PDB entry 6M32 | electron microscopy, 2.70 A resolution | chains A and a of the 7 polymer chains in the assembly

== Chain A (and a) ==
Name: Photosystem P840 reaction center, large subunit
Source organism: Chlorobaculum tepidum TLS
Notes: chain a of this document is another copy of the same molecule, construct and numbering; everything in this record applies to it too
UniProtKB: Q8KAY0 (Q8KAY0_CHLTE); residue numbers follow UniProt; this construct covers 1-731
Amino-acid sequence (731 residues; row label = number of the first residue in the row):
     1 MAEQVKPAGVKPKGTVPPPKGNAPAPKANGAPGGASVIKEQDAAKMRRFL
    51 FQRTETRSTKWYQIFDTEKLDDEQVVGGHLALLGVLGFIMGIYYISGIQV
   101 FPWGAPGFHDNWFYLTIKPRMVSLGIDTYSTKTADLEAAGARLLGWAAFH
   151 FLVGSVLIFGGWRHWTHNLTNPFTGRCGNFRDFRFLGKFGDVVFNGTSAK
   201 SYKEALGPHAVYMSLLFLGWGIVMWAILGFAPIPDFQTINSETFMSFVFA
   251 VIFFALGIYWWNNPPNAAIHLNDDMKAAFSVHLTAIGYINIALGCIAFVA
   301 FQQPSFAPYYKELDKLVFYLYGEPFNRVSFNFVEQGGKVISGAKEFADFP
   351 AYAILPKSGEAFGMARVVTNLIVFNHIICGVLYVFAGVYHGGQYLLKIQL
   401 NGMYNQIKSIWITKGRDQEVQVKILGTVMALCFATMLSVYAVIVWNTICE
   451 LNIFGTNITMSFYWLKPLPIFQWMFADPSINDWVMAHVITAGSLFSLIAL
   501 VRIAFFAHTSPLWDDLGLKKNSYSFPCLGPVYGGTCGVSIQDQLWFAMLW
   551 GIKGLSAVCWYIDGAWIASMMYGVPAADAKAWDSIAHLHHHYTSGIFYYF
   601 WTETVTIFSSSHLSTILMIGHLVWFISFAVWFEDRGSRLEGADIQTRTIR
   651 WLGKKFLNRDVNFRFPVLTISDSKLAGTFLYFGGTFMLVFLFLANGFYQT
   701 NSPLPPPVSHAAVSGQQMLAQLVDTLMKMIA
Not modelled in the structure: 1-58, 184-197, 333-340, 709-731
Metal / ion sites: bacteriochlorophyll a Mg (8 sites), coordinated by His79, His150, His209, Glu242, His282, Asn375, His376, His487; 4Fe-4S cluster Fe: Cys527, Cys536 (shared with Cys527(a), Cys536(a) of chain a); Ca2+: Asp563, Glu603, Phe692, Asn695, Gly696; Bacteriochlorophyll A isomer Mg near His621 (its only coordinating residue here)
Ligand contacts:
  - bacteriochlorophyll a (BCL), molecule 1: Tyr62, Gln63, Ile64, Phe65, Asp66, Lys276, Phe279, Leu283, Leu382, Tyr383, Ala386, Tyr389, His390, Gln393, Tyr523, Gln541, Trp545, Met548, Leu675, Phe679
  - bacteriochlorophyll a (BCL), molecule 2: Phe65, Leu70, Gln74, Val75, Gly78, His79, Leu82, Trp165, Asp274, Met275, Ala278, Phe279, His282, Leu283, Ile286
  - bacteriochlorophyll a (BCL), molecule 3: Asp72, Val75, Val76, His79, Leu80, Leu83, Val153, Val156, Leu157, Phe180, Phe183, Ser198, Ala199, Lys200, Ser201, Ala205, Pro208, His209, Tyr212, Leu216
  - bacteriochlorophyll a (BCL), molecule 4: Leu80, Val156, Phe159, Gly160, Arg163, His164, Asn168, Leu169, Thr170, Asn171, Pro172, Arg176, Phe180, Phe183, Tyr212
  - bacteriochlorophyll a (BCL), molecule 5: Leu83, Leu86, Gly87, Met90, Tyr94, Ile117, Arg120, Met121, Leu124, Ile126, Trp146, Phe149, His150, Val153, Gly154, Leu157, Met213, Leu216, Phe217, Trp220, Val223, Leu293
  - bacteriochlorophyll a (BCL), molecule 6: Leu86, Ile89, Met90, Thr116, Ile117, Arg120, Ile286, Asn290, Leu293, Ile372, Asn375, His376, Cys379, Tyr383
  - bacteriochlorophyll a (BCL), molecule 7: Tyr93, Trp112, Phe113, Thr116, Ile117, Leu371, Ile372, Phe374, Asn375, Ile378, Cys379, Leu382, Phe679, Phe682, Gly683, Phe686, Met687, Val689, Phe690, Leu693
  - bacteriochlorophyll a (BCL), molecule 8: Asp110, Asn111, Trp112, Phe113, Leu320, Tyr321, Gly322, His612, Thr615, Ile616, Ile619, Met687, Phe690
  - bacteriochlorophyll a (BCL), molecule 9: Pro119, Arg120, Ser123, Phe217, Trp220, Phe236, Gln237, Thr238, Ile239, Ser241, Glu242, Met245, Ser246, Phe249, Phe301, Ser305, Phe306, Tyr309, Tyr310
  - bacteriochlorophyll a (BCL), molecule 10: Tyr202, Lys203, Ala205, Leu206, Gly207, His209, Met213, Pro265, His270, Asp274, Ala278, Val281, His282, Ala285, Ile286
  - bacteriochlorophyll a (BCL), molecule 11: Ile269, His270, Ala277, Ser280, Val281, Thr284, Ala285, Tyr288, Val388, Gly391, Gly392, Tyr394, Leu395, Trp411, Ile412, Lys414, Gly415, Leu497, Leu500, Ala504, Phe505
  - bacteriochlorophyll a (BCL), molecule 12: Leu431, Ala434, Thr435, Ser438, Lys466, Pro467, Leu468, Phe471, Phe475, Trp483, Ala486, His487, Thr490
  - F26 (2-[(1E,3E,5E,7E,9E,11E,13E,15E,17E,19E)-3,7,12,16,20,24-hexamethylpentacosa-1,3,5,7,9,11,13,15,17,19,23-undecaenyl]-1,3,4-trimethyl-benzene): His79, Leu82, Leu83, Leu86, Tyr202, His209, His282
  - F39 ([(2R,3S,4S,5R,6R)-6-[(10E,12E,14E)-2,6,10,14,19,23-hexamethyl-25-(2,3,6-trimethylphenyl)pentacosa-6,8,10,12,14,16,18,20,22,24-decaen-2-yl]oxy-3,4,5-tris(oxidanyl)oxan-2-yl]methyl dodecanoate): Phe236, Gln237, Tyr288, Ala292, Leu293, Cys295, Ile296, Ala297, Val299, Ala300, Phe301, Gln303, Ser305, Phe306, Ile372, His376, Trp411, Val501, Ala504, Phe505
  - Chlorophyll A ester (G2O), molecule 1: Met429, Cys432, Phe433, Met436, Leu437, Tyr440, Phe495, Ile498, Arg502, Phe546, Leu549, Trp550
  - Chlorophyll A ester (G2O), molecule 2: Met436, Tyr440, Val444, Ile448, Phe495, Leu549, Trp550, Lys553, Met570, Phe597, Phe600, Trp624, Tyr681
  - Chlorophyll A ester (G2O), molecule 3: Met618, Ile619, His621, Leu622, Trp624, Phe625, Phe628
  - Chlorophyll A ester (G2O), molecule 4: Leu622, Phe625, Ile626, Phe628, Ala629, Phe632, Asp634, Ser637, Arg638, Gly641, Ala642, Gln645
  - Bacteriochlorophyll A isomer (GS0), molecule 1: Tyr440, Ile443, Val488, Ala491, Gly492, Ile552, Lys553, Ser556, Ala557, Trp560, Ile596, Phe600, Thr604, Ile607, Leu617, His621, Trp624, Tyr681, Thr685, Leu688, Val689, Phe692
  - Bacteriochlorophyll A isomer (GS0), molecule 2: Phe597, Phe600, Trp601
  - 4Fe-4S cluster (SF4): Cys527, Gly529, Pro530, Thr535, Cys536, Glu633, Ile670

== How chain A and chain a interact ==
Residue-residue contacts (137):
  Phe325(A) - Asn452(a)
  Arg327(A) - Ala577(a)
  Ser329(A) - Val708(a)
  Phe330(A) - Ile458(a)  hydrophobic
  Ala343(A) - Val708(a)
  Lys344(A) - Val708(a)
  Val422(A) - Arg647(a)
  Lys423(A) - Trp651(a)
  Leu425(A) - Ile644(a)  hydrophobic
  Gly426(A) - Thr648(a)
  Met429(A) - Gln645(a)
  Thr447(A) - Met618(a)
  Leu451(A) - Ser611(a)
  Leu451(A) - Thr615(a)
  Leu451(A) - Met618(a)  hydrophobic
  Asn452(A) - Phe325(a)
  Ile453(A) - Thr615(a)
  Ile458(A) - Phe330(a)  hydrophobic
  Arg502(A) - Ser637(a)  hydrogen bond
  Arg502(A) - Glu640(a)
  Arg502(A) - Gly641(a)
  Ser510(A) - Glu640(a)  hydrogen bond
  Pro511(A) - Asp643(a)
  Pro511(A) - Ile644(a)  hydrophobic
  Leu512(A) - Leu639(a)
  Leu512(A) - Asp643(a)  hydrogen bond (backbone-side chain)
  Trp513(A) - Glu640(a)  hydrogen bond
  Lys520(A) - Glu640(a)  salt bridge
  Pro526(A) - Pro530(a)  hydrophobic
  Cys527(A) - Pro530(a)
  Leu528(A) - Pro530(a)
  Gly529(A) - Gly529(a)
  Gly529(A) - Pro530(a)
  Pro530(A) - Pro526(a)  hydrophobic
  Pro530(A) - Cys527(a)
  Pro530(A) - Leu528(a)
  Pro530(A) - Gly529(a)
  Tyr532(A) - Arg635(a)  hydrogen bond (backbone-side chain)
  Gly533(A) - Arg635(a)  hydrogen bond (backbone-side chain)
  Gly533(A) - Thr669(a)
  Gly533(A) - Ile670(a)  hydrogen bond (backbone-backbone)
  Gly534(A) - Arg635(a)  hydrogen bond (backbone-side chain)
  Gly534(A) - Gly636(a)
  Gly534(A) - Ile670(a)
  Thr535(A) - Gly636(a)
  Cys536(A) - Glu633(a)
  Cys536(A) - Asp634(a)
  Cys536(A) - Arg635(a)
  Cys536(A) - Gly636(a)  hydrogen bond (backbone-backbone)
  Cys536(A) - Ser637(a)  hydrogen bond (backbone-backbone)
  Cys536(A) - Ile670(a)  hydrophobic
  Gly537(A) - Glu633(a)  hydrogen bond (backbone-backbone)
  Gly537(A) - Ser637(a)
  Val538(A) - Gly636(a)
  Val538(A) - Ser637(a)
  Val538(A) - Glu640(a)
  Gln543(A) - Ser637(a)  hydrogen bond
  Phe546(A) - Asp634(a)
  Phe546(A) - Ser637(a)
  Leu549(A) - Phe632(a)  hydrophobic
  Met571(A) - Ser614(a)
  Val574(A) - Phe608(a)
  Ala576(A) - Phe608(a)
  Ala576(A) - Ser609(a)
  Ala577(A) - Arg327(a)
  Phe597(A) - Met618(a)  hydrophobic
  Tyr598(A) - Phe608(a)  hydrophobic
  Trp601(A) - Trp601(a)  hydrogen bond (backbone-side chain)
  Trp601(A) - Thr604(a)
  Trp601(A) - Val605(a)  hydrophobic
  Trp601(A) - Phe608(a)  hydrophobic
  Thr604(A) - Trp601(a)
  Val605(A) - Trp601(a)  hydrophobic
  Phe608(A) - Val574(a)
  Phe608(A) - Ala576(a)
  Phe608(A) - Tyr598(a)  hydrophobic
  Phe608(A) - Trp601(a)  hydrophobic
  Ser609(A) - Ala576(a)
  Ser611(A) - Leu451(a)
  Ser614(A) - Met571(a)
  Thr615(A) - Leu451(a)
  Thr615(A) - Ile453(a)
  Met618(A) - Thr447(a)
  Met618(A) - Leu451(a)  hydrophobic
  Met618(A) - Phe597(a)  hydrophobic
  Phe628(A) - Phe628(a)  hydrophobic
  Trp631(A) - Trp631(a)
  Trp631(A) - Phe632(a)
  Trp631(A) - Glu633(a)
  Phe632(A) - Leu549(a)  hydrophobic
  Phe632(A) - Trp631(a)
  Phe632(A) - Phe632(a)  hydrophobic
  Phe632(A) - Glu633(a)
  Glu633(A) - Cys536(a)
  Glu633(A) - Gly537(a)
  Glu633(A) - Trp631(a)
  Glu633(A) - Phe632(a)
  Glu633(A) - Glu633(a)
  Glu633(A) - Lys674(a)
  Asp634(A) - Cys536(a)
  Asp634(A) - Phe546(a)
  Arg635(A) - Tyr532(a)  hydrogen bond (side chain-backbone)
  Arg635(A) - Gly533(a)  hydrogen bond (side chain-backbone)
  Arg635(A) - Gly534(a)  hydrogen bond (side chain-backbone)
  Arg635(A) - Cys536(a)
  Gly636(A) - Gly534(a)
  Gly636(A) - Thr535(a)
  Gly636(A) - Cys536(a)  hydrogen bond (backbone-backbone)
  Gly636(A) - Val538(a)
  Ser637(A) - Arg502(a)  hydrogen bond
  Ser637(A) - Cys536(a)  hydrogen bond (backbone-backbone)
  Ser637(A) - Gly537(a)
  Ser637(A) - Val538(a)
  Ser637(A) - Gln543(a)  hydrogen bond
  Ser637(A) - Phe546(a)
  Leu639(A) - Leu512(a)
  Glu640(A) - Arg502(a)
  Glu640(A) - Ser510(a)  hydrogen bond
  Glu640(A) - Trp513(a)  hydrogen bond
  Glu640(A) - Lys520(a)  salt bridge
  Glu640(A) - Val538(a)
  Gly641(A) - Arg502(a)
  Asp643(A) - Pro511(a)
  Asp643(A) - Leu512(a)  hydrogen bond (side chain-backbone)
  Ile644(A) - Leu425(a)  hydrophobic
  Ile644(A) - Pro511(a)  hydrophobic
  Gln645(A) - Met429(a)
  Thr648(A) - Gly426(a)
  Trp651(A) - Lys423(a)
  Thr669(A) - Gly533(a)
  Ile670(A) - Gly533(a)  hydrogen bond (backbone-backbone)
  Ile670(A) - Gly534(a)
  Ile670(A) - Cys536(a)  hydrophobic
  Lys674(A) - Glu633(a)
  Val708(A) - Ser329(a)
  Val708(A) - Ala343(a)
  Val708(A) - Lys344(a)
Interface residues without a listed pair, chain A (90 interface residues in all): Tyr352, Thr427, Ala430, Tyr440, Asn457, Thr459, Phe506, Pro575, Ala581, Ser610, Leu617, His621, Leu622, Trp624, Val630, Arg647, Leu652, Tyr681
Interface residues without a listed pair, chain a (88 interface residues in all): Tyr352, Val422, Thr427, Ala430, Tyr440, Asn457, Phe506, Pro575, Ser610, Leu617, His621, Leu622, Trp624, Val630, Leu652, Tyr681

== In short ==
Chain A and chain a form an interface of 90 and 88 residues respectively, with 24 hydrogen bonds and 2 salt
bridges. Polar pairs include Lys520(A)-Glu640(a), Arg502(A)-Ser637(a) and Ser510(A)-Glu640(a).
Both chains are Photosystem P840 reaction center, large subunit (Chlorobaculum tepidum TLS). Entry 6M32
(Cryo-EM structure of FMO-RC complex from green sulfur bacteria) was determined by electron microscopy.
